1MQ2 - chains T and A of the 4 polymer chains in the assembly; structure by X-ray diffraction, 3.10 A resolution.

[Chain T]
Molecule: 16-nt DNA strand
Sequence (16 nucleotides; row label = number of the first residue in the row):
     1 CCGACGTCGC ATCAGC
Modified / non-standard residues: 8OG (8-oxo-2'-deoxy-guanosine-5'-monophosphate) at position 6

[Chain A]
Molecule: DNA polymerase beta
Source organism: Homo sapiens
Notes: EC 2.7.7.7
UniProtKB: P06746 (DPOB_HUMAN); residues 1-335 here = UniProt positions 1-335
Amino-acid sequence (335 residues; each row starts with the number of its first residue):
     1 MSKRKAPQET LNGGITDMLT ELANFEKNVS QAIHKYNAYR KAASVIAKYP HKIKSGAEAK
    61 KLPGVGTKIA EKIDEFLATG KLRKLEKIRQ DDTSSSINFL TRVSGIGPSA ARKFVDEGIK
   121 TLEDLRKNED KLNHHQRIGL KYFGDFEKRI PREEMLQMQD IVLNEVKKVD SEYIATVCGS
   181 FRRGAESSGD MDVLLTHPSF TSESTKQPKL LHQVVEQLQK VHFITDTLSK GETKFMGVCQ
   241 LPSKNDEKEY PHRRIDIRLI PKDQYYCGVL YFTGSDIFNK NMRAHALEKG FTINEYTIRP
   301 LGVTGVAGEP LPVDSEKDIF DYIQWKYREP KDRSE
Unresolved in the structure: 1-9
Swiss-Prot annotation at these positions:
  - region: Arg-183 to Asp-192 (DNA-binding)
  - active site: Lys-72 (Nucleophile)
  - binding site (K(+)): Lys-60, Leu-62, Val-65, Thr-101, Val-103, Ile-106
  - binding site (Na(+)): Lys-60, Leu-62, Val-65, Thr-101, Val-103, Ile-106
  - binding site (dATP): Arg-149, Ser-180, Arg-183, Gly-189, Asp-190
  - binding site (dCTP): Arg-149, Ser-180, Arg-183, Gly-189, Asp-190
  - binding site (dGTP): Arg-149, Ser-180, Arg-183, Gly-189, Asp-190, Asp-192
  - binding site (dTTP): Arg-149, Ser-180, Arg-183, Gly-189, Asp-190
  - binding site (Mg(2+)): Asp-190, Asp-192, Asp-256
  - modified residue: Lys-72 (N6-acetyllysine), Arg-83 (Omega-N-methylarginine), Arg-152 (Omega-N-methylarginine)
  - cross-link (Glycyl lysine isopeptide (Lys-Gly)): Lys-41 (interchain with G-Cter in ubiquitin), Lys-61 (interchain with G-Cter in ubiquitin), Lys-81 (interchain with G-Cter in ubiquitin)
  - natural variant: Leu-22 (L22P: Found in a gastric cancer sample; uncertain significance), Tyr-39 (Y39C: Found in a gastric cancer sample; uncertain significance), Gly-118 (G118V: Decreased DNA-directed DNA polymerase activity), Arg-137 (R137Q: Decreased function in base-excision repair), Arg-149 (R149I: Decreased DNA-directed DNA polymerase activity), Asp-160 (D160N: Found in a gastric cancer sample; uncertain significance), Cys-239 (C239R: Found in a gastric cancer sample; uncertain significance), Lys-289 (K289M: Found in a colon cancer sample; uncertain significance), Asn-294 (N294D: Found in a gastric cancer sample; uncertain significance), Glu-295 (E295K: Found in a gastric cancer sample; uncertain significance)
  - mutagenesis: Phe-25 (F25W: No effect on 5'-dRP lyase activity. Decreased ssDNA binding), His-34 (H34G: Decreased 5'-dRP lyase activity. Decreased ssDNA binding), Lys-35 (K35A: Decreased 5'-dRP lyase activity. Decreased ssDNA binding. Loss of 5'-dRP lyase activity; when associated with A-68 and A-72. Decreased ssDNA binding; when associated with A-68 and A-72 ...), Tyr-39 (Y39F: No effect on 5'-dRP lyase activity; Y39Q: Abolishes DNA polymerase and 5'-dRP lyase activity), Lys-41 (K41R: Abolishes ubiquitination; when associated with R-61 and R-81), Lys-60 (K60A: Decreased 5'-dRP lyase activity. Decreased ssDNA binding), Lys-61 (K61R: Abolishes ubiquitination; when associated with R-41 and R-81), Lys-68 (K68A: No effect on 5'-dRP lyase activity. Decreased ssDNA binding. Loss of 5'-dRP lyase activity; when associated with A-35 and A-72. Decreased ssDNA binding; when associated with A-35 and A-72 ...), Glu-71 (E71Q: No effect on 5'-dRP lyase activity. No effect on structure shown by circular dichroism. No effect on ssDNA binding), Lys-72 (K72A: Severely reduced 5'-dRP lyase activity. Does not affect ssDNA binding. Loss of 5'-dRP lyase activity; when associated with A-35 and A-68. Decreased ssDNA binding ...), Glu-75 (E75A: Slightly decreased 5'-dRP lyase activity. Decreased ssDNA binding. No effect on structure shown by circular dichroism), Lys-81 (K81R: Abolishes ubiquitination; when associated with R-41 and R-61), 5 further mutagenesis entries in UniProt
Ion coordination: Na+ site 1: Lys-60, Leu-62, Val-65 (shared with 1 residue of chain D); Na+ site 2: Thr-101, Val-103, Ile-106 (shared with 1 residue of chain P)

[Chain T / chain A interface]
Contacting residue pairs (14; chain T residue first):
  DC5(T) / His-34(A)  stacking on the base
  8OG_6(T) / Tyr-271(A)  hydrogen bond to the base
  DC8(T) / Tyr-296(A)  sugar contact
  DG9(T) / Thr-233(A)  hydrogen bond to the phosphate
  DG9(T) / Lys-234(A)  base contact
  DC10(T) / Ser-229(A)  phosphate contact
  DC10(T) / Lys-230(A)  hydrogen bond to the phosphate
  DC10(T) / Gly-231(A)  phosphate contact
  DC10(T) / Glu-232(A)  hydrogen bond to the phosphate
  DC10(T) / Thr-233(A)  hydrogen bond to the phosphate
  DC10(T) / Lys-234(A)  hydrogen bond to the phosphate
  DA11(T) / Ser-229(A)  sugar contact
  DA11(T) / Lys-230(A)  hydrogen bond to the phosphate
  DT12(T) / Asn-133(A)  sugar contact
Interface residues without a listed pair, chain A (12 interface residues in all): His-134, Leu-228

[Overview]
7 residues of chain T face 12 of chain A across their interface, with 7 hydrogen bonds and 1 aromatic stacking
contact. Polar contacts include 8OG_6(T)/Tyr-271(A), DG9(T)/Thr-233(A) and DC10(T)/Lys-230(A).
Here chain T is a 16-nt DNA strand and chain A is DNA polymerase beta (Homo sapiens). Entry 1MQ2 (Human DNA
Polymerase Beta Complexed With Gapped DNA Containing an 8-oxo-7,8-dihydro-Guanine and dAMP) was determined by
X-ray diffraction together with 1MQ3 from the same study.
